Entry 7GXK (X-ray diffraction, 1.95 A resolution); this record covers chains A and D.

Chain A:
Name: B-cell lymphoma 6 protein
Source organism: Homo sapiens
UniProtKB: P41182 (BCL6_HUMAN); residue numbers follow UniProt; this construct covers 5-129
Amino-acid sequence (128 residues; each row starts with the number of its first residue):
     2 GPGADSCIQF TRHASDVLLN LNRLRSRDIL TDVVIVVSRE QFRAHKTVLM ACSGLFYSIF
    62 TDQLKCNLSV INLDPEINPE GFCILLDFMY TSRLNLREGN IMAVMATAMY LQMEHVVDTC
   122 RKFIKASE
Disordered / not traced: 2-6
Construct notes: expression tag (2-4)
Residues lining bound ligands: A1ACB (5-{[5-chloro-2-(methylsulfanyl)pyrimidin-4-yl]amino}-1,3-dihydro-2H-indol-2-one): Asn21, Arg24, Leu25, Arg28, Met51, Ala52, Cys53, Ser54, Gly55, Tyr58, Gln113, Met114, Glu115
Swiss-Prot annotation at these positions:
  - mutagenesis: Asn21 (N21K: Abolishes interaction with NCOR2 and HDAC2, no effect on interaction with CTBP1 and transcriptional autoinhibition; when associated with A-116 and 376-Q--Q-379), Ser59 (S59A: Abolished ubiquitination by the SCF(FBXL17) complex), His116 (H116A: Abolishes interaction with NCOR2 and HDAC2, no effect on interaction with CTBP1 and transcriptional autoinhibition; when associated with K-21 and 376-Q--Q-379)

Chain D:
Name: WVIP tetrapeptide
Amino-acid sequence (6 residues; row label = number of the first residue in the row; numbering starts at 0):
     0 XWVIPA
Modified positions: ACE (acetyl group) at position 0

How chain A and chain D interact:
Residue-residue contacts (11; chain A residue first):
  Cys8(A) - Pro4(D)
  Ile9(A) - Trp1(D)  hydrophobic
  Ile9(A) - Val2(D)
  Gln10(A) - ACE_0(D)
  Gln10(A) - Trp1(D)
  Gln10(A) - Val2(D)  hydrogen bond (backbone-backbone)
  Gln10(A) - Pro4(D)
  Phe11(A) - ACE_0(D)
  Phe11(A) - Trp1(D)
  Thr12(A) - ACE_0(D)  hydrogen bond (backbone-backbone)
  Thr12(A) - Val2(D)
Also at the interface, not in a pair above, chain D (5 interface residues in all): Ile3

In short:
Chain A and chain D each contribute 5 residues to their interface; the contacts include 2 hydrogen bonds.
Main-chain hydrogen bonds include Gln10(A)-Val2(D) and Thr12(A)-ACE_0(D). Ligands of chain A: compound A1ACB.
Curated annotation (UniProt) lists 3 mutagenesis sites on chain A.
Here chain A is B-cell lymphoma 6 protein (Homo sapiens) and chain D is WVIP tetrapeptide. Entry 7GXK (Crystal
Structure of B-cell lymphoma 6 protein BTB domain in complex with ligand 8 at 19.91 ...) was determined by
X-ray diffraction together with 7GUD, 7GUE, 7GUF, 7GUG, 7GUH, 7GUI and 126 further entries from the same
study.
